PDB entry 2IPK | X-ray diffraction, 2.30 A resolution | chains A and C of the 4 polymer chains in the assembly

[Chain A]
Molecule: HLA class II histocompatibility antigen, DR alpha chain
From: Homo sapiens
Notes: fragment: Extracellular domain, residues 26-207
UniProtKB: P01903 (2DRA_HUMAN); residues 1-182 here correspond to UniProt positions 26-207 (UniProt number = residue number + 25)
Amino-acid sequence (183 residues; each row starts with the number of its first residue; numbering starts at 0):
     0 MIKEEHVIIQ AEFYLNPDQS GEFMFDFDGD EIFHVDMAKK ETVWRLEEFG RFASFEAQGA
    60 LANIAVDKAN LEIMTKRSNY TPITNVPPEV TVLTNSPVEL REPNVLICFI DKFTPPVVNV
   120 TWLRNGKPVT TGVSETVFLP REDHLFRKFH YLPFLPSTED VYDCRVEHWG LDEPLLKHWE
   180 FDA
Not modelled in the structure: 0-2, 182
Sequence notes: cloning artifact (0)
Swiss-Prot annotation at these positions:
  - region: E179 to A182 (Connecting peptide)
  - site: Q9 (Self- and pathogen-derived peptide antigen), G49 (Self-peptide antigen), F51 (Self- and pathogen-derived peptide antigen), A52 (Self-peptide antigen), S53 (Self- and pathogen-derived peptide antigen), E55 (Pathogen-derived peptide antigen), N62 (Self- and pathogen-derived peptide antigen), N69 (Pathogen-derived peptide antigen), R76 (Self- and pathogen-derived peptide antigen)
  - glycosylation (N-linked (GlcNAc...) asparagine): N78, N118
Disulfides: C107-C163

[Chain C]
Molecule: HA related Fluorogenic Peptide, AcPKXVKQNTLKLAT (X=3-[5-(dimethylamino)-1,3-dioxo-1,3-dihydro-2H-isoindol-2-yl]-L-alanine)
Amino-acid sequence (14 residues; numbered 305 to 318; the number before each row is that of its first residue):
   305 XPKWVKQNTL KLAT
Modified residues: ACE (acetyl group) at position 305; W308 (3-[5-(dimethylamino)-1,3-dioxo-1,3-dihydro-2H-isoindol-2-yl]-L-alanine; 4DP)

[Chain A / chain C interface]
Residue-residue contacts (34):
  Q9(A) - K310(C)
  Q9(A) - Q311(C)  hydrogen bond (side chain-backbone)
  E11(A) - T313(C)
  F22(A) - K310(C)
  F24(A) - W308(C)
  F24(A) - V309(C)
  I31(A) - W308(C)
  W43(A) - W308(C)
  F48(A) - W308(C)
  F51(A) - P306(C)
  A52(A) - P306(C)
  A52(A) - W308(C)
  S53(A) - P306(C)  hydrogen bond (backbone-backbone)
  S53(A) - K307(C)
  S53(A) - W308(C)  hydrogen bond (backbone-backbone)
  F54(A) - W308(C)
  F54(A) - K310(C)
  G58(A) - K310(C)  hydrogen bond (backbone-side chain)
  N62(A) - K310(C)
  N62(A) - Q311(C)  hydrogen bond (side chain-backbone)
  N62(A) - N312(C)
  N62(A) - T313(C)  hydrogen bond (side chain-backbone)
  V65(A) - T313(C)
  V65(A) - L314(C)
  V65(A) - K315(C)
  D66(A) - T313(C)
  A68(A) - K315(C)
  N69(A) - L314(C)  hydrogen bond (side chain-backbone)
  N69(A) - K315(C)
  N69(A) - L316(C)  hydrogen bond (side chain-backbone)
  I72(A) - A317(C)
  I72(A) - T318(C)
  M73(A) - L316(C)  hydrophobic
  R76(A) - A317(C)  hydrogen bond (side chain-backbone)
Interface residues without a listed pair, chain A (22 interface residues in all): F32, A59

[In short]
The interface between chain A and chain C involves 22 residues on one side and 13 on the other; the contacts
include 9 hydrogen bonds. Polar contacts include Q9(A)-Q311(C), G58(A)-K310(C) and N62(A)-Q311(C).
Chain A is HLA class II histocompatibility antigen, DR alpha chain (Homo sapiens) and chain C is HA related
Fluorogenic Peptide, AcPKXVKQNTLKLAT
(X=3-[5-(dimethylamino)-1,3-dioxo-1,3-dihydro-2H-isoindol-2-yl]-L-alanine); the structure, Crystal Structure
of the MHC Class II Molecule HLA-DR1 in Complex with the Fluorogenic Peptide, AcPKXVKQNTLKLAT ..., was
determined by X-ray diffraction.
